PDB entry 4Y28 | X-ray diffraction, 2.80 A resolution | chains A and B of the 16 polymer chains in the assembly

# Chain A
Name: Photosystem I P700 chlorophyll a apoprotein A1
From: Pisum sativum
Notes: EC 1.97.1.12
UniProtKB: P05310 (PSAA_PEA); numbering as in UniProt (aligned over 1-758)
Amino-acid sequence (758 residues; each row starts with the number of its first residue):
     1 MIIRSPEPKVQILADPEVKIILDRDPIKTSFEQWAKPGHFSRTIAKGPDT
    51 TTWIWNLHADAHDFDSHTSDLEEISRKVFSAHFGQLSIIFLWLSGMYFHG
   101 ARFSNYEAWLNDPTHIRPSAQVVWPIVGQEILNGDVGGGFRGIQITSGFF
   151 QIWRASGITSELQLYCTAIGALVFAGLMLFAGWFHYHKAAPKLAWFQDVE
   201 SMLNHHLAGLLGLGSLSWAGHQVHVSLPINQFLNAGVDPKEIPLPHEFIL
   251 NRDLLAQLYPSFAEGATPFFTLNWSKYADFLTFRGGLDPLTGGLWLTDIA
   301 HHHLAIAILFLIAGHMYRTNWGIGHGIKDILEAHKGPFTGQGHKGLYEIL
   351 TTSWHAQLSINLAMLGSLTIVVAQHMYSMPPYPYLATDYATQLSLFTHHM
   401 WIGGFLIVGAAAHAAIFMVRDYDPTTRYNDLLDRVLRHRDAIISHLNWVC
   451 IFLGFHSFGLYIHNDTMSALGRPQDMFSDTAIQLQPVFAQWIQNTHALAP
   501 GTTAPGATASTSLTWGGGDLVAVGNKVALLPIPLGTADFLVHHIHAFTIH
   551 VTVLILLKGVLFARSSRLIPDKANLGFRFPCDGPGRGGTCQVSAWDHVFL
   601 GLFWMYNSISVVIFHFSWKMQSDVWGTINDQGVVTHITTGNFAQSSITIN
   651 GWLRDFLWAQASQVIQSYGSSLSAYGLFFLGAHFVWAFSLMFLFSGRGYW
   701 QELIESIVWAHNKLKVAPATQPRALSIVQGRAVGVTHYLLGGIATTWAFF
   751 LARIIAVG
Unresolved in the structure: 1-16
Construct notes: engineered mutation I21 (Leu in P05310), L22 (Val in P05310), R117 (Gly in P05310), G220 (Arg in P05310)
Bound ions: chlorophyll a Mg site 1 near Q121 (its only coordinating residue here); chlorophyll a Mg site 2 near Q129 (its only coordinating residue here); 4Fe-4S cluster Fe: C581 (shared with C559(B) of chain B)
Residues lining bound ligands:
  - beta-carotene (BCR), molecule 1: I88, L91, W92
  - beta-carotene (BCR), molecule 2: I89, W92, L93, G209, L210, L213, G214, S217
  - beta-carotene (BCR), molecule 3: F90, L93, Y97, T167, G170, A171, F174, L213, L216, S217, F270
  - beta-carotene (BCR), molecule 4: W124, P125, I126
  - beta-carotene (BCR), molecule 5: L216, F269, L311, I312, H315
  - beta-carotene (BCR), molecule 6: L346, L350, A356, S359, I360, A414, F417
  - beta-carotene (BCR), molecule 7: S359, A363, M364, S367, I407, A410, A411, A414, L556, L557, V560
  - beta-carotene (BCR), molecule 8: F678, G681, A682, F684, V685, L740, A744, W747
  - beta-carotene (BCR), molecule 9: W700, I704, I707
  - chlorophyll a isomer (CL0): F458, Y461, I544, F547, T548, Y606, N607, S610, V611, F614, I649, W652, L653, L657, A661, I665, F679, H683, W686, Y738, G742, T745, T746, F749
  - chlorophyll a (CLA), molecule 1: K19, I20, I21, W195, D198, S201, H205, T319, N320, W321
  - chlorophyll a (CLA), molecule 2: I21, D23, F79, F83, L177, M178, F180, A181, F184, H185, A189, W195
  - chlorophyll a (CLA), molecule 3: T29, S30, F31, Q33, W34, H39, K77, S80, G84, I88, L179, G182, W183, Y186, H187
  - chlorophyll a (CLA), molecule 4: W34, H39, F40, L57, H58, A61, H62, F64, A81, G84, Q85, I88
  - chlorophyll a (CLA), molecule 5: P37, G38, W53, I54, L57, H58
  - chlorophyll a (CLA), molecule 6: T51, I54, W55, I704, I707, V708, H711, V716, P718, P722, R723
  - chlorophyll a (CLA), molecule 7: W55, F684, V685, F688, F692, L725, Q729, A732, V733, T736, H737, L740
  - chlorophyll a (CLA), molecule 8: H58, A59, D60, A61, H62, D63, H355, L358, L362, F405, L406, V408, G409, A412, H413, I416, R420, F577, R578, W595, V598, L602, T736
  - chlorophyll a (CLA), molecule 9: H62, F64, V78, A81, H82, Q85, L86, I89, F90, L93, F174, W354, H355, Q357, L358, N361, L362, L365
  - chlorophyll a (CLA), molecule 10: H62, Q85, I88, I89, W92, L365, I402, F405, L406
  - chlorophyll a (CLA), molecule 11: L71, S75, H82, L193, F196, Q197, V199, M202, L203, H206, L207, L210, I327, L331, Y347, L350, T351, T352, S353, W354, Q357, I360, N361, M364, L365
  - chlorophyll a (CLA), molecule 12: F79, H82, F83, L86, M178, W195, F196, D198, S201, M202, H205, H206, G209, L210
  - chlorophyll a (CLA), molecule 13: S87, L91, Q121, V122, V123, W124, I126, V127, Q129, L132, I143, L179, A674, L677, F678
  - chlorophyll a (CLA), molecule 14: L91, W92, S94, G95, M96, F98, H99, F103, Q121, V122, W124, L172
  - chlorophyll a (CLA), molecule 15: W92, M96, H99, A120, Q121, I143, Q144, I145, T146, S147, F149, A674, Y675, F678, W747, L751
  - chlorophyll a (CLA), molecule 16: W92, M96, T146, S147, F149, L393, S394, L395, T397, H398, W401, I402, F405, F678, I743, W747
  - chlorophyll a (CLA), molecule 17: W92, L93, S147, G148, F149, I152, L210, L211, L365, L368, T369, V372, M376, Y382, L395, H398, H399, I402, L406
  - chlorophyll a (CLA), molecule 18: A155, L210, L211, G214, S215, W218, Q222, I299, H302, H303, I306, F310, L368, V371, V372, H375, M376, P381, Y382
  - chlorophyll a (CLA), molecule 19: S156, G157, I158, T159, Q163, C166, T167, G170, F174, L177, G214, S217, W218, G220, H221, H224, V225, P245, H246, I249
  - chlorophyll a (CLA), molecule 20: L162, Q163, C166, L244, H246, I249, L250
  - chlorophyll a (CLA), molecule 21: L203, L207, L211, L309, F310, A313, M316, Y317, I327, I330, L331, I360, M364, L432, V435, L557, V560, L561
  - chlorophyll a (CLA), molecule 22: N204, H205, A208, G209, L213, L311, G314, H315, Y317, T319, W321, I323
  - chlorophyll a (CLA), molecule 23: L216, S217, A219, G220, V223, H224, I249, R252, F262, E264, G265, Y277, F280, L304
  - chlorophyll a (CLA), molecule 24: F269, W274, S275, Y277, A278, L281, T282, F283, H301, A305, I308, G506
  - chlorophyll a (CLA), molecule 25: F269, F270, L272
  - chlorophyll a (CLA), molecule 26: T282, F283, G285, L294, D298, I299, H301, H302, A305, I306, L309, H375, M376, M379, T511
  - chlorophyll a (CLA), molecule 27: F283, T503, A504, P505, G506, A507
  - chlorophyll a (CLA), molecule 28: I312, A313, H315, M316, I323, G324, H325
  - chlorophyll a (CLA), molecule 29: H325, D329, I330, A333, H334
  - chlorophyll a (CLA), molecule 30: I330, L331, H334, T339, H343, L346, L350, N429, L431, L432, V435
  - chlorophyll a (CLA), molecule 31: A333, H334, K335, G336, P337, F338
  - chlorophyll a (CLA), molecule 32: F338, T339, L431, R434, V435, H438, A441, I442, H445
  - chlorophyll a (CLA), molecule 33: M364, L368, Q374, H375, Y377, S378, M379, T511, S512, T514, W515
  - chlorophyll a (CLA), molecule 34: I370, V371, Q374, M400, I407, I549, T552, V553, L556, M605, S608, I609, V612
  - chlorophyll a (CLA), molecule 35: Q374, Y377, F396, F488, A489, I492, Q493, W515, I532, L534, H542, H545, I549, V612, H615, F616, K619, M620
  - chlorophyll a (CLA), molecule 36: A441, H445, W448
  - chlorophyll a (CLA), molecule 37: I442, H445, L446, V449, A546, I549, H550, V553, L557
  - chlorophyll a (CLA), molecule 38: S444, H445, N447, W448, I451
  - chlorophyll a (CLA), molecule 39: N447, C450, I451, G454, F455, F458, I462, F547, V551, L554, I555, L600, F603, W604
  - chlorophyll a (CLA), molecule 40: W448, I451, F452, F455, H456
  - chlorophyll a (CLA), molecule 41: F452, L453, Q485, P486, V487, F488, A489, D538, F539, H542, H543, A546, H550
  - chlorophyll a (CLA), molecule 42: F455, H456, G459, L460, I462, H463, T466, M467, R472, D475, F477
  - chlorophyll a (CLA), molecule 43: F458, I462, D465, F547, F603, W604, Y606, N607, I649, L653, W686, Y738
  - chlorophyll a (CLA), molecule 44: T466, A469, L470
  - chlorophyll a (CLA), molecule 45: W491, I492, T495, H496, A499, T503, A504, A507, T511, W515
  - chlorophyll a (CLA), molecule 46: L653, L657, W658
  - chlorophyll a (CLA), molecule 47: L677, F678, L680, G681, H683, F684, W686, A687, L690
  - chlorophyll a (CLA), molecule 48: F684, A687, F688, L690, M691, F694, S695, Y699, W700, L703
  - chlorophyll a (CLA), molecule 49: I707, A710, H711, L714, V716
  - chlorophyll a (CLA), molecule 50: W709, A710, K713, L714
  - phylloquinone (PQN): W55, M691, F692, S695, G696, R697, W700, A724, L725, S726, G730
  - 4Fe-4S cluster (SF4): P580, C581, G583, P584, C590, I727, R731
UniProt features mapped onto this chain:
  - binding site ([4Fe-4S] cluster): C581, C590
  - binding site (chlorophyll a'): H683
  - binding site (chlorophyll a): M691, Y699
  - binding site (phylloquinone): W700

# Chain B
Name: Photosystem I P700 chlorophyll a apoprotein A2
From: Pisum sativum
Notes: EC 1.97.1.12
UniProtKB: P05311 (PSAB_PEA); numbering as in UniProt (aligned over 1-733)
Amino-acid sequence (733 residues; numbered 1 to 733; the number before each row is that of its first residue):
     1 MALRLPRFSQGIAQDPTTRRIWFGIATAHDFESHDDITEGRLYQNIFASH
    51 FGQLAIIFLWTSGNLFHVAWQGNFEAWVQDPFHVRPIAHAIWDPHFGQPA
   101 VEAFTRGGALGPVNIAYSGVYQWWYTIGLRTNEDLYTGAIFLLFLSFISL
   151 LAGWLHLQPKWKPSVSWFKNAESRLNHHLSGLFGVSSLAWAGHLVHVAIP
   201 GSRGEYVRWNNFLDVLPYPQGLGPLLTGQWNLYAQNPSSSNHLFGTTQGA
   251 GTAILTILGGFHPQTQSLWLTDMAHHHLAIAFLFLIGGLMYRTNFGIGHS
   301 IKYILEAHIPPGGRLGRGHKGLYDTINNSIHFQLGLALASLGVITSLVAQ
   351 HMYSLPAYAFIAQDFTTQAALYTHHQYIAGFIMTGAFAHGPIFFIRDYNP
   401 EQNADNVLARMLEHKEAIISHLSWASLFLGFHTLGLYVHNDVMLAFGTPE
   451 KQILIEPIFAQWIQSAHGKTSYGFDVLLSSTNGPALNAGRNIWLPGWLNA
   501 INENSNSLFLTIGPGDFLVHHAIALGLHTTTLILVKGALDARGSKLMPDK
   551 KDFGYSFPCDGPGRGGTCDISAWDDFYLAVFWMLNTIGWVTFYWHWKHIT
   601 LWRGNVSQFNESSTYLMGWLRDYLWLNSSQLINGYTPLVCNSLSVWAWMF
   651 LFGHLVWATGFMFLISWRGYWQELIETLAWAHERTPLANLIRWRDKPVAL
   701 SIVQARLVGLVHFSVGYIFTYAAFLIASTSGKF
Unresolved in the structure: 1
Construct notes: engineered mutation L5 (Ile in P05311), I115 (Asn in P05311), M273 (Val in P05311), S471 (Thr in P05311), V476 (Ile in P05311), L477 (Pro in P05311), Y635 (Ile in P05311)
Bound ions: chlorophyll a Mg site 1 near Q53 (its only coordinating residue here); chlorophyll a Mg site 2 near D93 (its only coordinating residue here); Ca2+: I501, E503, N506, L508; 4Fe-4S cluster Fe: C559 (shared with C581(A) of chain A)
Residues lining bound ligands:
  - beta-carotene (BCR), molecule 1: L54, I57, F58, W60, G181, L182, V185, S186
  - beta-carotene (BCR), molecule 2: L65, W123, W124, I127, L129, G138, F141, L142, L145, W209
  - beta-carotene (BCR), molecule 3: L188, L222, L225, L278, F282, L285, I286, L289, I297
  - beta-carotene (BCR), molecule 4: F332, G335, L336, A339, V343, M383, A386, F387, G390, F393, F394, L408, A538
  - beta-carotene (BCR), molecule 5: F387, L408, M411, V535, L539
  - beta-carotene (BCR), molecule 6: L434, G435, V438
  - beta-carotene (BCR), molecule 7: V645, W648, M649, F652, W671, I675, L678, F719
  - beta-carotene (BCR), molecule 8: T685, P686, L687
  - chlorophyll a isomer (CL0): L620, L624, W625, W657
  - chlorophyll a (CLA), molecule 1: L5, F8, G24, I25, A28, H29, F31, H34, S49, G52, Q53, I56
  - chlorophyll a (CLA), molecule 2: T18, I21, W22, I675, L678, A679, H682, I691, R692, W693, R694, D695, P697, V698
  - chlorophyll a (CLA), molecule 3: W22, F652, L655, V656, T659, M662, F663, L700, V708, V711, H712, V715
  - chlorophyll a (CLA), molecule 4: I25, A26, T27, A28, H29, D30, H331, L334, L338, F381, I382, T384, G385, A388, H389, I392, R396, Y555, W573, F576, F652, V711, V715, F719
  - chlorophyll a (CLA), molecule 5: H29, Q53, I56, I57, W60, L341, I378, F381, I382
  - chlorophyll a (CLA), molecule 6: H29, F31, Y43, I46, S49, H50, Q53, L54, I57, F168, R174, H178, L182, F183, I330, H331, Q333, L334, A337, L338, L341
  - chlorophyll a (CLA), molecule 7: F47, F51, I148, L151, A152, L155, H156, W161, P163, W167
  - chlorophyll a (CLA), molecule 8: F47, H50, F51, L54, W123, W167, F168, N170, S173, R174, H177, H178, G181, L182, F183, I344, Y358
  - chlorophyll a (CLA), molecule 9: I56, W60, N64, A88, H89, N114, I115, A116, Y117, S118, V120, V645, W646, M649, F719
  - chlorophyll a (CLA), molecule 10: F58, I127, G128, L129, D134, T137, G138, F141, L145, I148, S149, S186, A189, W190, G192, H193, H196, V197, V207, R208, W209, F212
  - chlorophyll a (CLA), molecule 11: L59, W60, S62, G63, F66, H67, W70, Q71, H89, A90, W92, L143
  - chlorophyll a (CLA), molecule 12: W60, N64, Y117, S118, V120, A370, L371, T373, H374, Y377, I378, F381, W646, M649, I718, F719, A722, L725, I726
  - chlorophyll a (CLA), molecule 13: W60, T61, S118, G119, V120, W123, V185, S186, A189, L341, I344, T345, V348, M352, Y358, I361, L371, H374, H375, I378, I382
  - chlorophyll a (CLA), molecule 14: H89, A90, I91, W92, D93, H95, F96, F104, N114, S644, V645, W648
  - chlorophyll a (CLA), molecule 15: W123, T126, I127, L182, F183, S186, S187, W190, L194, L268, M273, H276, H277, I280, F284, I344, L347, V348, H351, M352, A357, Y358
  - chlorophyll a (CLA), molecule 16: W167, N170, S173, H177, T293, N294, F295
  - chlorophyll a (CLA), molecule 17: A171, R174, L175, H178, L179, F183, L283, I301, L305, Y323, I326, N327, L336, A337, S340, L341, I344
  - chlorophyll a (CLA), molecule 18: L175, L179, F183, L283, F284, G287, M290, Y291, I301, I304
  - chlorophyll a (CLA), molecule 19: N176, H177, S180, G181, V185, L285, G288, L289, Y291, T293, F295, I297
  - chlorophyll a (CLA), molecule 20: L188, A189, A191, G192, V195, H196, F212, L213, V215, L216, P217, Y218, G221, L222, L226, Y233, I254, L255, L278
  - chlorophyll a (CLA), molecule 21: L225, W230, N231, Y233, A234, L255, T256, I257, H275, L278, A279, F282, L283, I286, I492, W493
  - chlorophyll a (CLA), molecule 22: T256, I257, G259, G260, L268, D272, M273, H275, H276, A279, L283, H351, L355, W493, W497
  - chlorophyll a (CLA), molecule 23: I286, G287, L289, M290, I297, G298, H299
  - chlorophyll a (CLA), molecule 24: M290, H299, Y303, I304, A307, H308
  - chlorophyll a (CLA), molecule 25: I304, L305, H308, L315, H319, L322, I326, F332, V407, L408, M411
  - chlorophyll a (CLA), molecule 26: A307, H308, I309, P310, P311, R314, L315, H319
  - chlorophyll a (CLA), molecule 27: R314, L315, V407, R410, M411, E413, H414, A417, I418, H421
  - chlorophyll a (CLA), molecule 28: A339, S340, V343, I344, L347, Q350, H351, Y353, S354, L355, L508, F509
  - chlorophyll a (CLA), molecule 29: V343, S346, L347, Q350, Q376, G380, M383, F387, L527, T530, T531, L534, M583, T586, I587
  - chlorophyll a (CLA), molecule 30: Q350, Y353, Y372, Q376, F459, A460, I463, Q464, F509, L510, I512, H520, I523, L527, V590, Y593, W594, K597
  - chlorophyll a (CLA), molecule 31: A417, H421, W424
  - chlorophyll a (CLA), molecule 32: I418, H421, L422, W424, A524, L527, H528, T531
  - chlorophyll a (CLA), molecule 33: S420, H421, S423, W424, L427, F431
  - chlorophyll a (CLA), molecule 34: S423, S426, L427, G430, F431, L434, L525, T529, L532, I533, L578, F581, W582
  - chlorophyll a (CLA), molecule 35: W424, F428, L429, I455, E456, P457, I458, F459, A460, F517, H520, H521, A524, H528
  - chlorophyll a (CLA), molecule 36: W424, L427, F428, F431, H432
  - chlorophyll a (CLA), molecule 37: F431, H432, G435, L436, V438, H439, V442, M443, F446, K451, I453
  - chlorophyll a (CLA), molecule 38: T433, L434, Y437, V519, A522, L525, N585, W589, F592, L616, W619, L620, L624, S628, I632, F650, H654, W657, F713, Y717, T720, Y721, F724
  - chlorophyll a (CLA), molecule 39: L434, V438, D441, L525, F581, W582, N585, W589, L616, L620, W657, F713, Y717
  - chlorophyll a (CLA), molecule 40: I458, F459, W462, F474
  - chlorophyll a (CLA), molecule 41: W462, I463, A466, H467, L477, L478, A485, W493, L494, W497, F509
  - chlorophyll a (CLA), molecule 42: L477, P484, A485, A488, G489, W493
  - chlorophyll a (CLA), molecule 43: W648, L651, F652, H654, L655, W657, A658
  - chlorophyll a (CLA), molecule 44: L655, A658, T659, F661, M662, I665, S666, Y670, W671, L674
  - chlorophyll a (CLA), molecule 45: L678, A681, H682, T685, A688, I691
  - chlorophyll a (CLA), molecule 46: W680, A681, R684, T685, P686
  - chlorophyll a (CLA), molecule 47: P686, L687, I691
  - dodecyl-alpha-D-maltoside (LMU): L213, D214, L216, G221, L222, G223, L226
  - phylloquinone (PQN): W22, M662, F663, S666, W667, R668, W671, I675, V698, A699, L700, S701, A705
  - 4Fe-4S cluster (SF4): C559, G561, P562, C568, W667, I702
UniProt features mapped onto this chain:
  - binding site ([4Fe-4S] cluster): C559, C568
  - binding site (chlorophyll a): H654, M662, Y670
  - binding site (phylloquinone): W671

# Chain A / chain B interface
Pairs across the interface - 142 pairs, chain A then chain B:
  V127(A) with F446(B)
  G128(A) with F446(B)
  Q129(A) with F446(B)
  I131(A) with A445(B); F446(B)
  D440(A) with T677(B); W680(B)
  A441(A) with W680(B), hydrophobic
  I443(A) with L674(B), hydrophobic
  S444(A) with T677(B); W680(B); A681(B)
  N447(A) with L674(B); L678(B)
  D465(A) with Y635(B), hydrogen bond; L651(B)
  T466(A) with W648(B), hydrogen bond
  S468(A) with Y635(B); T636(B); C640(B)
  A469(A) with Y635(B), hydrophobic; S644(B), hydrogen bond (backbone-side chain)
  L470(A) with H95(B); F96(B), hydrophobic; G97(B), hydrogen bond (backbone-backbone); A100(B)
  G471(A) with P99(B)
  R472(A) with H95(B), hydrogen bond (side chain-backbone); G97(B)
  I555(A) with Y670(B)
  K558(A) with Y670(B), hydrogen bond (side chain-backbone); E673(B), salt bridge; L674(B)
  F562(A) with T677(B)
  S566(A) with E673(B), hydrogen bond; E676(B), hydrogen bond
  R567(A) with E676(B), hydrogen bond (backbone-side chain)
  L568(A) with Q672(B); E676(B)
  K572(A) with E673(B), salt bridge
  C581(A) with P562(B), hydrophobic
  G583(A) with P562(B)
  P584(A) with C559(B), hydrophobic; G561(B); I702(B), hydrophobic
  R586(A) with R668(B), hydrogen bond (backbone-side chain)
  G587(A) with R668(B), hydrogen bond (backbone-side chain)
  G588(A) with R668(B), hydrogen bond (backbone-side chain); I702(B)
  T589(A) with G669(B)
  C590(A) with W667(B), hydrophobic; R668(B); G669(B), hydrogen bond (backbone-backbone); Y670(B)
  Q591(A) with I665(B), hydrogen bond (side chain-backbone); S666(B); W667(B), hydrogen bond (side chain-backbone); Y670(B)
  V592(A) with G669(B); E673(B)
  H597(A) with Y670(B)
  L600(A) with S666(B); Y670(B), hydrophobic
  F603(A) with I665(B), hydrophobic
  Q644(A) with P637(B)
  S645(A) with P637(B)
  T648(A) with Y635(B)
  N650(A) with I632(B); Y635(B); L651(B)
  L653(A) with F650(B), hydrophobic; L651(B), hydrophobic
  R654(A) with I632(B), hydrogen bond (side chain-backbone); N633(B); Y635(B); P637(B)
  W658(A) with W625(B), hydrogen bond (backbone-side chain); I632(B), hydrophobic
  I665(A) with M617(B), hydrophobic; R621(B), hydrogen bond (backbone-side chain); W625(B), hydrophobic
  Y668(A) with D441(B), hydrogen bond; L444(B); A445(B), hydrophobic; Y615(B), hydrophobic; M617(B), hydrophobic
  G669(A) with L444(B), hydrogen bond (backbone-backbone); A445(B), hydrogen bond (backbone-backbone); G447(B)
  S673(A) with A445(B), hydrogen bond (side chain-backbone)
  G676(A) with M617(B)
  L677(A) with D441(B); A445(B), hydrophobic
  F679(A) with L620(B), hydrophobic
  L680(A) with D441(B); M617(B); L620(B), hydrophobic
  F684(A) with L434(B), hydrophobic
  W686(A) with W657(B), hydrophobic
  L690(A) with F661(B), hydrophobic
  L693(A) with L664(B)
  F694(A) with Y577(B), hydrogen bond (backbone-side chain); L578(B); F661(B), hydrophobic; L664(B), hydrophobic; I665(B), hydrophobic
  S695(A) with D569(B); L578(B)
  G696(A) with C568(B); D569(B), hydrogen bond (backbone-side chain)
  R697(A) with G565(B), hydrogen bond (side chain-backbone); G566(B), hydrogen bond (side chain-backbone); C568(B)
  G698(A) with T567(B); C568(B), hydrogen bond (backbone-backbone); I570(B)
  Y699(A) with I533(B); K536(B); C568(B); D569(B), hydrogen bond (backbone-backbone); D575(B); L578(B), hydrophobic
  Q701(A) with L546(B)
  E702(A) with K536(B), salt bridge; S544(B), hydrogen bond; K550(B), salt bridge; I570(B)
  L703(A) with I419(B), hydrophobic; K536(B)
  E705(A) with S544(B); K545(B), hydrogen bond (side chain-backbone); L546(B), hydrogen bond (side chain-backbone)
  S706(A) with E416(B); I419(B); S420(B)
  I707(A) with S423(B)
  W709(A) with E416(B); A417(B), hydrophobic; S420(B)
  I727(A) with G566(B); C568(B), hydrophobic
  R731(A) with W667(B)
Interface residues without a listed pair, chain A (83 interface residues in all): H445, F458, L554, I569, P580, F599, I649, D655, S662, V664, Q666, S670, A710
Interface residues without a listed pair, chain B (80 interface residues in all): D93, V442, L532, D540, P558, R564, F581, L616, S628, S629, L655, S701, F713

# Summary
83 residues of chain A and 80 residues of chain B are in contact, with 31 hydrogen bonds and 4 salt bridges.
Polar contacts include K558(A)-E673(B), K572(A)-E673(B) and E702(A)-K536(B).
Chain A is Photosystem I P700 chlorophyll a apoprotein A1 and chain B is Photosystem I P700 chlorophyll a
apoprotein A2, both from Pisum sativum; the structure, The structure of plant photosystem I super-complex at
2.8 angstrom resolution, was determined by X-ray diffraction.
